Entry 6GYB (electron microscopy, 3.28 A resolution); this record covers chains g and h of the 42 polymer chains in the assembly.

[Chain g]
Protein: VirB7
From: Xanthomonas axonopodis pv. citri (strain 306)
UniProt: Q8PJB3 (Q8PJB3_XANAC); residue numbers follow UniProt; this construct covers 1-139
Chain sequence (139 residues; row label = number of the first residue in the row):
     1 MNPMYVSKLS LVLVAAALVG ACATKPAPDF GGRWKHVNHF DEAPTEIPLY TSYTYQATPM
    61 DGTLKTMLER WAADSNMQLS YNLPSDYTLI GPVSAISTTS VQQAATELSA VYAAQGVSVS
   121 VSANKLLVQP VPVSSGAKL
Disordered / not traced: 1-21, 133-139

[Chain h]
Protein: VirB9 protein
From: Xanthomonas axonopodis pv. citri (strain 306)
UniProt: Q8PJB5 (Q8PJB5_XANAC); residues 1-255 here = UniProt positions 1-255
Chain sequence (255 residues; each row starts with the number of its first residue):
     1 MKLFNRYRVA LLSALPLALC ALSAAAQVVQ EYEYAPDRIY QVRTGLGITT QVELSPNEKI
    61 LDYSTGFTGG WELTRRENVF YLKPKNVDVD TNMMIRTATH SYILELKVVA TDWQRLEQAK
   121 QAGVQYKVVF TYPKDTSFNN VADADTSKNG PLLNAKILKD RRYYYDYDYA TRTKKSWLIP
   181 SRVYDDGKFT YINMDLTRFP TGNFPAVFAR EKEHAEDFLV NTTVEGNTLI VHGTYPFLVV
   241 RHGDNVVGLR RNKQK
Disordered / not traced: 1-26, 142-147

[Interface between chain g and chain h]
Residue-residue contacts - 33 pairs, chain g then chain h:
  Ala27(g) - Arg241(h)
  Pro28(g) - Arg241(h)  hydrogen bond (backbone-side chain)
  Pro28(g) - Asp244(h)
  Asp29(g) - Arg210(h)  salt bridge
  Asp29(g) - His214(h)  salt bridge
  Asp29(g) - Val246(h)
  Phe30(g) - Ala170(h)
  Phe30(g) - Arg172(h)
  Phe30(g) - Arg210(h)
  Phe30(g) - Glu213(h)
  Phe30(g) - Val246(h)
  Phe30(g) - Gly248(h)
  Gly31(g) - Thr171(h)
  Gly31(g) - Arg172(h)
  Trp34(g) - Asp168(h)
  Trp34(g) - Tyr169(h)
  Trp34(g) - Ala170(h)  hydrophobic
  Trp34(g) - Glu213(h)  hydrogen bond
  Trp34(g) - Phe237(h)  hydrophobic
  Trp34(g) - Arg250(h)
  Lys35(g) - Asp168(h)
  Lys35(g) - Tyr169(h)  hydrogen bond (backbone-backbone)
  His36(g) - Tyr167(h)
  His36(g) - Asp168(h)
  His36(g) - Tyr169(h)
  Val37(g) - Tyr167(h)  hydrogen bond (backbone-backbone)
  Val37(g) - Asp168(h)
  Val37(g) - Tyr169(h)  hydrophobic
  Val37(g) - Pro180(h)
  Val37(g) - Ser181(h)
  Asn38(g) - Tyr165(h)
  Asn38(g) - Arg182(h)
  Asn38(g) - Val183(h)  hydrogen bond (side chain-backbone)
Other interface residues (no listed pair), chain g (12 interface residues in all): Gly32, Arg33
Other interface residues (no listed pair), chain h (24 interface residues in all): Asp166, Val239, Gly243, Leu249

[Overview]
Chain g and chain h form an interface of 12 and 24 residues respectively, with 5 hydrogen bonds and 2 salt
bridges. Among the polar pairs are Asp29(g)-Arg210(h), Asp29(g)-His214(h) and Pro28(g)-Arg241(h).
Chain g is VirB7 and chain h is VirB9 protein, both from Xanthomonas axonopodis pv. citri (strain 306); the
structure, Cryo-EM structure of the bacteria-killing type IV secretion system core complex from Xanthomonas
citri, was determined by electron microscopy.
